Entry 6FVW (electron microscopy, 4.50 A resolution (low resolution: residue-level contacts below are approximate; hydrogen-bond / salt-bridge calls are withheld)); this record covers chains T and S of the 47 polymer chains in the assembly.

# Chain T
Name: 26S proteasome regulatory subunit RPN12
From: Saccharomyces cerevisiae (strain ATCC 204508 / S288c)
UniProtKB: P32496 (RPN12_YEAST); numbering as in UniProt (aligned over 7-272)
Sequence (266 residues; numbered 7 to 272; the number before each row is that of its first residue):
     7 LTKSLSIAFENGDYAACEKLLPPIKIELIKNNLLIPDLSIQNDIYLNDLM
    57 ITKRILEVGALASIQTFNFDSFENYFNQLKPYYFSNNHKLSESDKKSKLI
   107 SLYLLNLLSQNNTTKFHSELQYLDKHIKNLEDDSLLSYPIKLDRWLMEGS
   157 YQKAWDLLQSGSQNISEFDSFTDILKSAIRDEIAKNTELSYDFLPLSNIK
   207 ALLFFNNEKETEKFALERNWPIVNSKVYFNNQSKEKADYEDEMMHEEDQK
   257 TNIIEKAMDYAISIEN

# Chain S
Name: 26S proteasome regulatory subunit RPN3
From: Saccharomyces cerevisiae (strain ATCC 204508 / S288c)
UniProtKB: P40016 (RPN3_YEAST); numbering as in UniProt (aligned over 18-492)
Sequence (475 residues; each row starts with the number of its first residue):
    18 LHHSEKKYAEEDQVQELLKVLNEISKTTLTLDPRYIWRSLKDLSSLRNQE
    68 LLNAETLCFTVNVLYPDSSSFKKNLLKFITSNHKSSVPGSAELRNSYPAS
   118 FYSVNTEKKTIEVTAEINCFMHLLVQLFLWDSKELEQLVEFNRKVVIPNL
   168 LCYYNLRSLNLINAKLWFYIYLSHETLARSSEEINSDNQNIILRSTMMKF
   218 LKIASLKHDNETKAMLINLILRDFLNNGEVDSASDFISKLEYPHTDVSSS
   268 LEARYFFYLSKINAIQLDYSTANEYIIAAIRKAPHNSKSLGFLQQSNKLH
   318 CCIQLLMGDIPELSFFHQSNMQKSLLPYYHLTKAVKLGDLKKFTSTITKY
   368 KQLLLKDDTYQLCVRLRSNVIKTGIRIISLTYKKISLRDICLKLNLDSEQ
   418 TVEYMVSRAIRDGVIEAKINHEDGFIETTELLNIYDSEDPQQVFDERIKF
   468 ANQLHDEYLVSMRYPEDKKTQQNEK
Curated features (UniProtKB/Swiss-Prot):
  - modified residue: S454 (Phosphoserine)

# Interface between chain T and chain S
Contacting residue pairs (88):
  L44(T) - N205(S)
  L44(T) - I208(S)
  S45(T) - N205(S)
  I46(T) - N205(S)
  Q47(T) - I201(S)
  Q47(T) - D204(S)
  Q47(T) - N205(S)
  F90(T) - E199(S)
  F90(T) - N244(S)
  S91(T) - E199(S)
  S91(T) - D204(S)
  N92(T) - E199(S)
  N92(T) - E200(S)
  N92(T) - I201(S)
  N92(T) - D204(S)
  N93(T) - E199(S)
  T119(T) - L284(S)
  T120(T) - I282(S)
  T120(T) - Q283(S)
  T120(T) - L284(S)
  K121(T) - D248(S)
  F122(T) - R382(S)
  H123(T) - I282(S)
  H123(T) - L284(S)
  H123(T) - Q378(S)
  H123(T) - R382(S)
  S124(T) - G245(S)
  S124(T) - V247(S)
  S124(T) - D248(S)
  E125(T) - D248(S)
  L126(T) - R382(S)
  Q127(T) - G245(S)
  Q127(T) - Y377(S)
  Q127(T) - Q378(S)
  Y128(T) - G245(S)
  Y128(T) - E246(S)
  D130(T) - Y377(S)
  K131(T) - N243(S)
  K131(T) - N244(S)
  K131(T) - G245(S)
  K131(T) - D375(S)
  K131(T) - Y377(S)
  N135(T) - L372(S)
  I146(T) - V381(S)
  D149(T) - R382(S)
  R150(T) - R384(S)
  R150(T) - S385(S)
  L152(T) - R425(S)
  M153(T) - Y286(S)
  M153(T) - S385(S)
  M153(T) - K389(S)
  M153(T) - R425(S)
  E154(T) - S385(S)
  E154(T) - M422(S)
  G155(T) - Y421(S)
  G155(T) - M422(S)
  G155(T) - R425(S)
  S156(T) - T418(S)
  Y157(T) - Y421(S)
  Y157(T) - R425(S)
  Q158(T) - Q417(S)
  Q158(T) - Y421(S)
  K159(T) - D414(S)
  E188(T) - R425(S)
  E188(T) - R428(S)
  K191(T) - R428(S)
  N192(T) - S424(S)
  N192(T) - R425(S)
  N192(T) - R428(S)
  L195(T) - I427(S)
  S196(T) - S424(S)
  S196(T) - I427(S)
  S196(T) - I436(S)
  Y197(T) - E420(S)
  Y197(T) - I436(S)
  F199(T) - E439(S)
  P201(T) - E439(S)
  N204(T) - H438(S)
  L208(T) - Y421(S)
  F210(T) - Y421(S)
  K232(T) - E439(S)
  K256(T) - Q459(S)
  I259(T) - Q458(S)
  K262(T) - Q458(S)
  K262(T) - D462(S)
  K262(T) - I465(S)
  Y266(T) - I465(S)
  S269(T) - N469(S)
Other interface residues (no listed pair), chain T (54 interface residues in all): L200, A207, Q255, T257, D265
Other interface residues (no listed pair), chain S (54 interface residues in all): L242, S251, A281, L357, L379, N386, I388, S415, A434, K435, K466

# In short
The chain T/chain S interface involves 54 residues from each chain.
Chain T is 26S proteasome regulatory subunit RPN12 and chain S is 26S proteasome regulatory subunit RPN3, both
from Saccharomyces cerevisiae (strain ATCC 204508 / S288c); the structure, 26S proteasome, s4 state, was
determined by electron microscopy (same publication as 6FVT, 6FVU, 6FVV, 6FVX and 6FVY).
